1H76 - chain A; structure by X-ray diffraction, 2.15 A resolution.

== Chain A ==
Molecule: Serotransferrin
Source organism: Sus scrofa
UniProt: P09571 (TRFE_PIG); residue numbers follow UniProt; this construct covers 1-696
Amino-acid sequence (696 residues; row label = number of the first residue in the row):
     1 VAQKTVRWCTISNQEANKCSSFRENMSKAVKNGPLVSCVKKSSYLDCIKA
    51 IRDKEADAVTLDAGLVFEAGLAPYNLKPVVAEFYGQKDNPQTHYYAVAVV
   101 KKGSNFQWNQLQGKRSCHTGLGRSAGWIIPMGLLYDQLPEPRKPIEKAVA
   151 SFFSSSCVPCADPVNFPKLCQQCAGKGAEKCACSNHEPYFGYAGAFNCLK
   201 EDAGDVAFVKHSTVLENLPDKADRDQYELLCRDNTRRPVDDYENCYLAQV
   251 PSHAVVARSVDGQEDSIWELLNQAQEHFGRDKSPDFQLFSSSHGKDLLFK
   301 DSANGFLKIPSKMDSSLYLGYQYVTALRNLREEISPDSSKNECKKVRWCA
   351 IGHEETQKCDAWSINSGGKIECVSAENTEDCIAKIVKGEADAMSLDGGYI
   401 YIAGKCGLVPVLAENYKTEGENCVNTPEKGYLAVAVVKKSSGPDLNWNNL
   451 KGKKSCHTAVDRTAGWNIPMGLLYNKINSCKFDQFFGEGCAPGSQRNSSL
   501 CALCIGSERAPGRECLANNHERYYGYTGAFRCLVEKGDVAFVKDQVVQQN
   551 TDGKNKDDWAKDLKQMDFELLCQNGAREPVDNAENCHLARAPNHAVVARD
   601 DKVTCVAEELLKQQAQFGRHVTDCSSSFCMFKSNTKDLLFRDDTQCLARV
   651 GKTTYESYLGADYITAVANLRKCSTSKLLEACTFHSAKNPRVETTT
Not modelled in the structure: 1-2, 334-341, 688-696
UniProt features mapped onto this chain:
  - binding site (Fe(3+)): Asp62, Tyr94, Tyr192, His253, Asp396, Tyr431, Tyr526, His594
  - binding site (hydrogencarbonate): Thr119, Arg123, Ala125, Gly126, Thr458, Arg462, Ala464, Gly465
  - modified residue: Arg23 (Dimethylated arginine), Ser374 (Phosphoserine), Ser674 (Phosphoserine)
  - glycosylation (N-linked (GlcNAc...) asparagine): Asn25, Asn497
Cystine bridges: Cys9-Cys47, Cys19-Cys38, Cys117-Cys198, Cys157-Cys173, Cys160-Cys183, Cys170-Cys181, Cys231-Cys245, Cys343-Cys605, Cys349-Cys381, Cys359-Cys372, Cys406-Cys682, Cys423-Cys646, Cys456-Cys532, Cys480-Cys673, Cys490-Cys504, Cys501-Cys515, Cys572-Cys586, Cys624-Cys629
Covalent attachments: N-acetylglucosamine (NAG) linked to Asn497
Bound ions: Fe ion site 1: Asp62, Tyr94, Tyr192, His253 (together with carbonate ion); Fe ion site 2: Asp396, Tyr431, Tyr526, His594 (together with carbonate ion)
Small-molecule neighbours:
  - carbonate ion (CO3), molecule 1: Asp62, Tyr94, Thr119, Arg123, Ser124, Ala125, Gly126, Tyr192, His253
  - carbonate ion (CO3), molecule 2: Asp396, Tyr431, Thr458, Arg462, Thr463, Ala464, Gly465, Tyr526, His594

== Overview ==
Chain A binds carbonate ion. Covalently linked N-acetylglucosamine: at Asn497. Asp62, Tyr94, Tyr192 and His253
form the Fe ion site 1. The Fe ion site 2 is built by Asp396, Tyr431, Tyr526 and His594. Curated annotation
(UniProt) lists 8 Fe3+-binding residues and 8 hydrogencarbonate-binding residues.
Chain A is Serotransferrin (Sus scrofa); the structure, The crystal structure of diferric porcine serum
transferrin, was determined by X-ray diffraction, deposited together with 1JNF.
